PDB entry 5XH3 | X-ray diffraction, 1.30 A resolution | chain A

# Chain A
Protein: Poly(ethylene terephthalate) hydrolase
From: Ideonella sakaiensis (strain 201-F6)
Notes: EC 3.1.1.101
Reference sequence: A0A0K8P6T7 (PETH_IDESA); residues 1-261 here correspond to UniProt positions 30-290 (UniProt number = residue number + 29)
Amino-acid sequence (261 residues; each row starts with the number of its first residue):
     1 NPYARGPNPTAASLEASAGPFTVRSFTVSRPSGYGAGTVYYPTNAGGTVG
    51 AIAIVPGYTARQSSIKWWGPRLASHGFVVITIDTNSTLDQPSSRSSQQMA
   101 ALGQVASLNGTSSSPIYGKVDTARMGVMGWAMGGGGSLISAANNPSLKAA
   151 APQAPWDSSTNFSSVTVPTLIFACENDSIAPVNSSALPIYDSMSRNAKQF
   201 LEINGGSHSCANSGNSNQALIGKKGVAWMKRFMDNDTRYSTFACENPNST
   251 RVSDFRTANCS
Construct notes: engineered mutation Gly-103 (Arg132 in A0A0K8P6T7), Ala-131 (Ser160 in A0A0K8P6T7)
Disulfides: Cys-174/Cys-210, Cys-244/Cys-260
Residues lining bound ligands: 856 (O 4-(2-hydroxyethyl) O 1-methyl benzene-1,4-dicarboxylate): Gly-57, Tyr-58, Thr-59, Ala-60, Trp-130, Ala-131, Met-132, Trp-156, Ile-179, His-208
From the paper describing this entry:
  - binding site for 856: Tyr-58, Trp-130, Ala-131, Met-132, Trp-156, Ile-179, His-208
  - catalytic residues: Tyr-58, Met-132
  - mutagenesis - Y58A, W130A, W130H, M132A, W156A, C174S, I179A, S185H (43.87 +/- 0.30%), C210S: decreased catalytic activity
  - mutagenesis - T59A: unchanged catalytic activity on producing MHET
  - mutagenesis - T59A: decreased catalytic activity on producing TPA

# Summary
Bound to chain A: compound 856. From the paper: catalytic residues Tyr-58 and Met-132; Y58A, W130A and W130H,
among others, reduce catalytic activity; 10 substitutions were tested in all.
Chain A is Poly(ethylene terephthalate) hydrolase (Ideonella sakaiensis (strain 201-F6)); the structure,
Crystal structure of a novel PET hydrolase R103G/S131A mutant in complex with HEMT from Ideonella sakaiensis
..., was determined by X-ray diffraction together with 5XFY, 5XFZ, 5XG0 and 5XH2 from the same study.
